Entry 8VK7 (electron microscopy, 3.09 A resolution); this record covers chains A and E of the 35 polymer chains in the assembly.

== Chain A ==
Molecule: 23S ribosomal RNA
From: Mycolicibacterium smegmatis MC2 155
Sequence (3120 nucleotides; row label = number of the first residue in the row):
     1 UAAGUGUUUAAGGGCGCAUGGUGGAUGCCUUGGCACUGGGAGCCGAUGAA
    51 GGACGUAGGAGGCUGCGAUAAGCCUCGGGGAGCUGUCAACCGAGCGUUGA
   101 UCCGAGGAUGUCCGAAUGGGGAAACCCGGCACGAGUGAUGUCGUGUCACC
   151 AGGCGCUGAAUAUAUAGGCGUCUGGGGGGAACGCGGGGAAGUGAAACAUC
   201 UCAGUACCCGUAGGAAGAGAAAACAAAAUGUGAUUCCGUGAGUAGUGGCG
   251 AGCGAAAGCGGAGGAUGGCUAAACCGUAUGCAUGUGAUACCGGGUAGGGG
   301 UUGUGUGUGCGGGGUUGUGGGACCUAUCUUUCCGGCUCUACCUGGCUGGA
   351 GGGCAGUGAGAAAAUGUUGUGGUUAGCGGAAAUGGCUUGGGAUGGCCUGC
   401 CGUAGACGGUGAGAGCCCGGUACGUGAAAACCCGACGUCUGUCUUGAUGG
   451 UGUUCCCGAGUAGCAGCGGGCCCGUGGAAUCUGCUGUGAAUCUGCCGGGA
   501 CCACCCGGUAAGCCUGAAUACUUCCCAGUGACCGAUAGCGGAUUAGUACC
   551 GUGAGGGAAUGGUGAAAAGUACCCCGGGAGGGGAGUGAAAGAGUACCUGA
   601 AACCGUGCGCUUACAAUCCGUCAGAGCCCUCGACGUGUCGUGGGGUGAUG
   651 GCGUGCCUUUUGAAGAAUGAGCCUGCGAGUCAGGGACAUGUCGCGAGGUU
   701 AACCCGGGUGGGGUAGCCGCAGCGAAAGCGAGUCUGAAUAGGGCGUAUCC
   751 ACACAAGAGUGUGUGGUGUAGUGGUGUGUUCUGGACCCGAAGCGGAGUGA
   801 UCUACCCAUGGCCAGGGUGAAGCGCGGGUAAGACCGCGUGGAGGCCCGAA
   851 CCCACUUAGGUUGAAGACUGAGGGGAUGAGCUGUGGGUAGGGGUGAAAGG
   901 CCAAUCAAACUCCGUGAUAGCUGGUUCUCCCCGAAAUGCAUUUAGGUGCA
   951 GCGUCGCAUGUUUCUUGCCGGAGGUAGAGCUACUGGAUGGCCGAUGGGCC
  1001 CCACAGGGUUACUGACGUCAGCCAAACUCCGAAUGCCGGUAAGUCCAAGA
  1051 GUGCGGCAGUGAGACGGCGGGGGAUAAGCUCCGUGCGUCGAGAGGGAAAC
  1101 AGCCCAGAUCGCCGGCUAAGGCCCCUAAGCGUGUGCUAAGUGGAAAAGGA
  1151 UGUGCAGUCGCGAAGACAACCAGGAGGUUGGCUUAGAAGCAGCCACCCUU
  1201 GAAAGAGUGCGUAAUAGCUCACUGGUCAAGUGAUUGUGCGCCGAUAAUGU
  1251 AGCGGGGCUCAAGCACACCGCCGAAGCCGCGGCAGCCAACGUGUUGGCUG
  1301 GGUAGGGGAGCGUCCUGCAUCCGGUGAAGCCGCCGAGUGAUCGAGUGGUG
  1351 GAGGGUGUGGGAGUGAGAAUGCAGGCAUGAGUAGCGAUUAGGCAAGUGAG
  1401 AACCUUGCCCGCCGAAAGACCAAGGGUUCCUGGGCCAGGCCAGUCCGCCC
  1451 AGGGUGAGUCGGGACCUAAGGCGAGGCCGACAGGCGUAGUCGAUGGACAA
  1501 CGGGUUGAUAUUCCCGUACCCGUGUAUGUGCGUCCAUGAUGAAUCAGCGG
  1551 UACUAACCAUCCAAAACCACCGUGACCGCACCUUUCGGGGUGUGGCGUUG
  1601 GUGGGGCUGCAUGGGACCUUCGUUGGUAGUAGUCAAGCGAUGGGGUGACG
  1651 CAGGAAGGUAGCCGUACCGGUCAGUGGUAAUACCGGGGUAAGCCUGUAGG
  1701 GAGUCAGAUAGGUAAAUCCGUCUGGCAUAUAUCCUGAGAGGUGAUGCAUA
  1751 GCCGAGUGAGGCGAAUUCGGUGAUCCUAUGCUGCCGAGAAAAGCCUCUAG
  1801 CGAGGACAUACACGGCCCGUACCCCAAACCAACACAGGUGGUCAGGUAGA
  1851 GAAUACUAAGGCGUACGAGUGAACUAUGGUUAAGGAACUCGGCAAAAUGC
  1901 CCCCGUAACUUCGGGAGAAGGGGGACCCACAUGGCGUGUAAGCCUUUACG
  1951 GCCCAAGCGUGAGUGGGUGGCACAAACCAGUGAGAAGCGACUGUUUACUA
  2001 AAAACACAGGUCCGUGCGAAGUCGCAAGACGAUGUAUACGGACUGACGCC
  2051 UGCCCGGUGCUGGAAGGUUAAGAGGACCCGUUAACUCCCUUUGGGGGUGA
  2101 AGCGGAGAAUUUAAGCCCCAGUAAACGGCGGUGGUAACUAUAACCAUCCU
  2151 AAGGUAGCGAAAUUCCUUGUCGGGUAAGUUCCGACCUGCACGAAUGGCGU
  2201 AACGACUUCUCAACUGUCUCAACCAUAGACUCGGCGAAAUUGCACUACGA
  2251 GUAAAGAUGCUCGUUACGCGCGGCAGGACGAAAAGACCCCGGGACCUUCA
  2301 CUACAACUUGGUAUUGGUGCUCGAUACGGUUUGUGUAGGAUAGGUGGGAG
  2351 ACUGUGAAGCUCACACGCCAGUGUGGGUGGAGUCGUUGUUGAAAUACCAC
  2401 UCUGAUCGUAUUGGGCCUCUAACCUCGGACCGUAUAUCCGGUUCAGGGAC
  2451 AGUGCCUGGUGGGUAGUUUAACUGGGGCGGUUGCCUCCUAAAAUGUAACG
  2501 GAGGCGCCCAAAGGUUCCCUCAACCUGGACGGCAAUCAGGUGUUGAGUGU
  2551 AAGUGCACAAGGGAGCUUGACUGCGAGACGGACAUGUCGAGCAGGGACGA
  2601 AAGUCGGGACUAGUGAUCCGGCACCUCUGAGUGGAAGGGGUGUCGCUCAA
  2651 CGGAUAAAAGGUACCCCGGGGAUAACAGGCUGAUCUUCCCCAAGAGUCCA
  2701 UAUCGACGGGAUGGUUUGGCACCUCGAUGUCGGCUCGUCGCAUCCUGGGG
  2751 CUGGAGCAGGUCCCAAGGGUUGGGCUGUUCGCCCAUUAAAGCGGCACGCG
  2801 AGCUGGGUUUAGAACGUCGUGAGACAGUUCGGUCUCUAUCCGCCGCGCGC
  2851 GUCAGAAGCUUGAGGAAACCUGUCCCUAGUACGAGAGGACCGGGACGGAC
  2901 GAACCUCUGGUAUACCAGUUGUCCCACCAGGGGCACGGCUGGAUAGCCAC
  2951 GUUCGGACAGGAUAACCGCUGAAAGCAUCUAAGCGGGAAACCUCUUCCAA
  3001 GACCAGGCUUCUCACCCUCUAGGAGGGAUAAGGCCCCCCGCAGACCACGG
  3051 GAUUGAUAGACCAGACCUGGAAGCCUAGUAAUAGGUGCAGGGAACUGGCA
  3101 CUAACCGGCCGAAAACUUAC
Unresolved in the structure: 1, 1546-1619, 2056-2150

== Chain E ==
Molecule: 50S Ribosomal Protein L4
From: Mycolicibacterium smegmatis MC2 155
Reference sequence: A0QSD2 (RL4_MYCS2); numbering as in UniProt (aligned over 1-215)
Amino-acid sequence (215 residues; row label = number of the first residue in the row):
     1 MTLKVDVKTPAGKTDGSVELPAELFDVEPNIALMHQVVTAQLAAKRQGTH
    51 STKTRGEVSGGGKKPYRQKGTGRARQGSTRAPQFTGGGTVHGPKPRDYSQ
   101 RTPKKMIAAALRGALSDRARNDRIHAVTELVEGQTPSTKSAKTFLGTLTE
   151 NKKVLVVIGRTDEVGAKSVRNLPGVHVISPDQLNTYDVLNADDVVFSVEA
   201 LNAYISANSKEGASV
Unresolved in the structure: 1, 211-215

== Chain A / chain E interface ==
Pairs across the interface - 145 pairs, chain A then chain E:
  C34(A) - Ser51(E)  sugar contact
  C34(A) - Lys53(E)  phosphate contact
  A35(A) - Thr49(E)  hydrogen bond to the sugar
  A35(A) - Ser51(E)  sugar contact
  C401(A) - Lys139(E)  sugar contact
  G402(A) - Lys139(E)  hydrogen bond to the sugar
  U403(A) - Pro136(E)  base contact
  U403(A) - Thr138(E)  hydrogen bond to the sugar
  U403(A) - Lys139(E)  phosphate contact
  U403(A) - Gly165(E)  sugar contact
  U403(A) - Ala166(E)  hydrogen bond to the sugar
  U403(A) - Val169(E)  base contact
  U403(A) - Asn171(E)  phosphate contact
  A404(A) - Asn171(E)  phosphate contact
  A404(A) - Leu172(E)  phosphate contact
  G405(A) - Asn171(E)  sugar contact
  G405(A) - Pro173(E)  base contact
  A406(A) - Asn171(E)  hydrogen bond to the phosphate
  A422(A) - Arg170(E)  phosphate contact
  C423(A) - Arg170(E)  salt bridge to the phosphate
  U529(A) - Gln47(E)  hydrogen bond to the sugar
  G530(A) - Gln47(E)  hydrogen bond to the sugar
  G530(A) - Thr49(E)  hydrogen bond to the base
  A531(A) - Leu42(E)  hydrogen bond to the base
  A531(A) - Ala43(E)  base contact
  A531(A) - Arg46(E)  phosphate contact
  A531(A) - Gln47(E)  hydrogen bond to the phosphate
  C532(A) - Arg46(E)  salt bridge to the phosphate
  C532(A) - His50(E)  phosphate contact
  U536(A) - Thr85(E)  base contact
  A537(A) - Thr85(E)  phosphate contact
  A537(A) - Gly86(E)  hydrogen bond to the phosphate
  G538(A) - Thr89(E)  hydrogen bond to the phosphate
  C539(A) - Lys53(E)  salt bridge to the phosphate
  G540(A) - Val58(E)  phosphate contact
  G540(A) - Ser59(E)  hydrogen bond to the phosphate
  G540(A) - Arg80(E)  sugar contact
  G546(A) - Ser59(E)  base contact
  G557(A) - Gly60(E)  phosphate contact
  G557(A) - Gly61(E)  hydrogen bond to the phosphate
  G557(A) - Arg80(E)  salt bridge to the phosphate
  A558(A) - Arg80(E)  salt bridge to the phosphate
  G675(A) - Thr85(E)  base contact
  G677(A) - Pro82(E)  sugar contact
  A678(A) - Val90(E)  sugar contact
  A678(A) - His91(E)  phosphate contact
  G679(A) - His91(E)  phosphate contact
  U680(A) - His91(E)  sugar contact
  C681(A) - Arg96(E)  phosphate contact
  A682(A) - Arg96(E)  salt bridge to the phosphate
  G684(A) - Arg101(E)  hydrogen bond to the sugar
  C692(A) - Asn30(E)  hydrogen bond to the phosphate
  G693(A) - Asn30(E)  hydrogen bond to the phosphate
  C694(A) - Lys105(E)  sugar contact
  G698(A) - Lys105(E)  salt bridge to the phosphate
  U699(A) - Lys105(E)  salt bridge to the phosphate
  U700(A) - Arg101(E)  phosphate contact
  U700(A) - Pro103(E)  phosphate contact
  U700(A) - Lys104(E)  hydrogen bond to the phosphate
  A701(A) - Arg101(E)  phosphate contact
  G706(A) - Arg160(E)  phosphate contact
  G706(A) - Gln182(E)  base contact
  G707(A) - Arg160(E)  salt bridge to the phosphate
  G708(A) - His176(E)  hydrogen bond to the base
  G708(A) - Ile178(E)  base contact
  G708(A) - Asn184(E)  base contact
  U709(A) - Gln41(E)  base contact
  U709(A) - Ala44(E)  base contact
  U709(A) - Lys45(E)  hydrogen bond to the base
  U709(A) - Asn184(E)  hydrogen bond to the sugar
  G710(A) - Gln41(E)  phosphate contact
  G710(A) - Ile107(E)  phosphate contact
  G710(A) - Asp181(E)  hydrogen bond to the sugar
  G710(A) - Gln182(E)  hydrogen bond to the base
  G710(A) - Asn184(E)  sugar contact
  G711(A) - Ile107(E)  phosphate contact
  G713(A) - Lys104(E)  base contact
  G773(A) - Pro103(E)  sugar contact
  G773(A) - Met106(E)  base contact
  G774(A) - Gln36(E)  hydrogen bond to the base
  G774(A) - Arg101(E)  salt bridge to the phosphate
  G774(A) - Thr102(E)  sugar contact
  G774(A) - Pro103(E)  sugar contact
  U775(A) - Gln36(E)  hydrogen bond to the sugar
  U775(A) - Gln100(E)  sugar contact
  C786(A) - His91(E)  hydrogen bond to the sugar
  C787(A) - His91(E)  phosphate contact
  C788(A) - Arg55(E)  salt bridge to the phosphate
  C788(A) - Arg75(E)  sugar contact
  C788(A) - Pro82(E)  sugar contact
  C788(A) - Gln83(E)  sugar contact
  G789(A) - Arg55(E)  salt bridge to the phosphate
  G789(A) - Gln68(E)  hydrogen bond to the sugar
  G789(A) - Arg75(E)  sugar contact
  G789(A) - Gln76(E)  sugar contact
  G789(A) - Gly77(E)  sugar contact
  A790(A) - Lys64(E)  salt bridge to the phosphate
  A790(A) - Gln68(E)  hydrogen bond to the sugar
  A790(A) - Gly77(E)  phosphate contact
  A791(A) - Lys64(E)  phosphate contact
  U911(A) - Lys63(E)  salt bridge to the phosphate
  C912(A) - Lys63(E)  phosphate contact
  C913(A) - Gly62(E)  phosphate contact
  G916(A) - Thr54(E)  hydrogen bond to the base
  G916(A) - Arg55(E)  sugar contact
  G916(A) - Gly56(E)  phosphate contact
  U922(A) - Arg75(E)  base contact
  G1317(A) - Tyr186(E)  sugar contact
  C1318(A) - Asn190(E)  sugar contact
  A1319(A) - Lys153(E)  phosphate contact
  U1320(A) - Lys152(E)  salt bridge to the phosphate
  G1359(A) - His35(E)  hydrogen bond to the sugar
  G1361(A) - Arg46(E)  hydrogen bond to the sugar
  A1362(A) - Arg96(E)  salt bridge to the phosphate
  G1363(A) - Thr52(E)  base contact
  G1363(A) - Thr89(E)  base contact
  G1363(A) - Pro93(E)  base contact
  A1369(A) - Gln83(E)  base contact
  U1370(A) - Gly72(E)  base contact
  U1370(A) - Arg73(E)  base contact
  U1370(A) - Ala74(E)  base contact
  G1371(A) - Ala74(E)  phosphate contact
  G1371(A) - Gln76(E)  hydrogen bond to the sugar
  G1371(A) - Gln83(E)  hydrogen bond to the base
  C1372(A) - Arg73(E)  salt bridge to the phosphate
  C1372(A) - Ala74(E)  phosphate contact
  C1372(A) - Gln76(E)  sugar contact
  C1372(A) - Gln83(E)  sugar contact
  C1372(A) - Phe84(E)  sugar contact
  C1372(A) - Thr85(E)  hydrogen bond to the sugar
  A1373(A) - Thr85(E)  hydrogen bond to the sugar
  A2283(A) - Gly70(E)  sugar contact
  A2283(A) - Gly72(E)  phosphate contact
  A2284(A) - Lys69(E)  sugar contact
  A2284(A) - Gly70(E)  phosphate contact
  A2284(A) - Thr71(E)  phosphate contact
  A2284(A) - Gly72(E)  phosphate contact
  A2284(A) - Arg75(E)  base contact
  G2285(A) - Lys69(E)  salt bridge to the phosphate
  C2667(A) - Gln68(E)  phosphate contact
  C2667(A) - Lys69(E)  phosphate contact
  G2668(A) - Gln68(E)  hydrogen bond to the phosphate
  G2668(A) - Lys69(E)  salt bridge to the phosphate
  G2668(A) - Arg75(E)  phosphate contact
  G2669(A) - Arg75(E)  salt bridge to the phosphate
Other interface residues (no listed pair), chain A (84 interface residues in all): C36, G556, C676, G712, G784, A917, G1360
Other interface residues (no listed pair), chain E (89 interface residues in all): Ala32, Leu33, Thr39, Glu57, Tyr66, Ser78, Ala81, Gly87, Gly92, Pro95, Tyr98, Lys142, Val177, Leu183, Asp187

== In short ==
84 residues of chain A face 89 of chain E across their interface, with 36 hydrogen bonds and 20 salt bridges.
Polar pairs include G530(A)-Thr49(E), A531(A)-Leu42(E) and G708(A)-His176(E).
Chain A is 23S ribosomal RNA and chain E is 50S Ribosomal Protein L4, both from Mycolicibacterium smegmatis
MC2 155; the structure, Structure of Mycobacterium smegmatis 50S ribosomal subunit bound to HflX:50S-HflX-B,
was determined by electron microscopy, deposited together with 8VIO, 8VK0, 8VKI, 8VKW, 8VPK, 8VR4, 8VR8 and
8VRL.
